7K5B - chains A and D of the 18 polymer chains in the assembly; structure by electron microscopy, 4.50 A resolution (low resolution: residue-level contacts below are approximate; hydrogen-bond / salt-bridge calls are withheld).

[Chain A]
Protein: Dynein heavy chain, outer arm protein
From: Tetrahymena thermophila
UniProt: Q22A67 (Q22A67_TETTS); the construct lacks a stretch of the UniProt sequence and is renumbered around it, so the offset changes along the chain: 5-1235 = UniProt 5-1235; 1247-1408 = UniProt 1247-1408; 1411-4486 = UniProt 1411-4486; 4487-4489 = UniProt 4490-4492; 1 more segments
Sequence (4615 residues; each row starts with the number of its first residue; note: 14 numbers in that range are skipped by the numbering (no residue carries them; nothing is unmodelled there); a row labelled like 1246A-1246J holds insertion residues (1246A, then the next letters in order)):
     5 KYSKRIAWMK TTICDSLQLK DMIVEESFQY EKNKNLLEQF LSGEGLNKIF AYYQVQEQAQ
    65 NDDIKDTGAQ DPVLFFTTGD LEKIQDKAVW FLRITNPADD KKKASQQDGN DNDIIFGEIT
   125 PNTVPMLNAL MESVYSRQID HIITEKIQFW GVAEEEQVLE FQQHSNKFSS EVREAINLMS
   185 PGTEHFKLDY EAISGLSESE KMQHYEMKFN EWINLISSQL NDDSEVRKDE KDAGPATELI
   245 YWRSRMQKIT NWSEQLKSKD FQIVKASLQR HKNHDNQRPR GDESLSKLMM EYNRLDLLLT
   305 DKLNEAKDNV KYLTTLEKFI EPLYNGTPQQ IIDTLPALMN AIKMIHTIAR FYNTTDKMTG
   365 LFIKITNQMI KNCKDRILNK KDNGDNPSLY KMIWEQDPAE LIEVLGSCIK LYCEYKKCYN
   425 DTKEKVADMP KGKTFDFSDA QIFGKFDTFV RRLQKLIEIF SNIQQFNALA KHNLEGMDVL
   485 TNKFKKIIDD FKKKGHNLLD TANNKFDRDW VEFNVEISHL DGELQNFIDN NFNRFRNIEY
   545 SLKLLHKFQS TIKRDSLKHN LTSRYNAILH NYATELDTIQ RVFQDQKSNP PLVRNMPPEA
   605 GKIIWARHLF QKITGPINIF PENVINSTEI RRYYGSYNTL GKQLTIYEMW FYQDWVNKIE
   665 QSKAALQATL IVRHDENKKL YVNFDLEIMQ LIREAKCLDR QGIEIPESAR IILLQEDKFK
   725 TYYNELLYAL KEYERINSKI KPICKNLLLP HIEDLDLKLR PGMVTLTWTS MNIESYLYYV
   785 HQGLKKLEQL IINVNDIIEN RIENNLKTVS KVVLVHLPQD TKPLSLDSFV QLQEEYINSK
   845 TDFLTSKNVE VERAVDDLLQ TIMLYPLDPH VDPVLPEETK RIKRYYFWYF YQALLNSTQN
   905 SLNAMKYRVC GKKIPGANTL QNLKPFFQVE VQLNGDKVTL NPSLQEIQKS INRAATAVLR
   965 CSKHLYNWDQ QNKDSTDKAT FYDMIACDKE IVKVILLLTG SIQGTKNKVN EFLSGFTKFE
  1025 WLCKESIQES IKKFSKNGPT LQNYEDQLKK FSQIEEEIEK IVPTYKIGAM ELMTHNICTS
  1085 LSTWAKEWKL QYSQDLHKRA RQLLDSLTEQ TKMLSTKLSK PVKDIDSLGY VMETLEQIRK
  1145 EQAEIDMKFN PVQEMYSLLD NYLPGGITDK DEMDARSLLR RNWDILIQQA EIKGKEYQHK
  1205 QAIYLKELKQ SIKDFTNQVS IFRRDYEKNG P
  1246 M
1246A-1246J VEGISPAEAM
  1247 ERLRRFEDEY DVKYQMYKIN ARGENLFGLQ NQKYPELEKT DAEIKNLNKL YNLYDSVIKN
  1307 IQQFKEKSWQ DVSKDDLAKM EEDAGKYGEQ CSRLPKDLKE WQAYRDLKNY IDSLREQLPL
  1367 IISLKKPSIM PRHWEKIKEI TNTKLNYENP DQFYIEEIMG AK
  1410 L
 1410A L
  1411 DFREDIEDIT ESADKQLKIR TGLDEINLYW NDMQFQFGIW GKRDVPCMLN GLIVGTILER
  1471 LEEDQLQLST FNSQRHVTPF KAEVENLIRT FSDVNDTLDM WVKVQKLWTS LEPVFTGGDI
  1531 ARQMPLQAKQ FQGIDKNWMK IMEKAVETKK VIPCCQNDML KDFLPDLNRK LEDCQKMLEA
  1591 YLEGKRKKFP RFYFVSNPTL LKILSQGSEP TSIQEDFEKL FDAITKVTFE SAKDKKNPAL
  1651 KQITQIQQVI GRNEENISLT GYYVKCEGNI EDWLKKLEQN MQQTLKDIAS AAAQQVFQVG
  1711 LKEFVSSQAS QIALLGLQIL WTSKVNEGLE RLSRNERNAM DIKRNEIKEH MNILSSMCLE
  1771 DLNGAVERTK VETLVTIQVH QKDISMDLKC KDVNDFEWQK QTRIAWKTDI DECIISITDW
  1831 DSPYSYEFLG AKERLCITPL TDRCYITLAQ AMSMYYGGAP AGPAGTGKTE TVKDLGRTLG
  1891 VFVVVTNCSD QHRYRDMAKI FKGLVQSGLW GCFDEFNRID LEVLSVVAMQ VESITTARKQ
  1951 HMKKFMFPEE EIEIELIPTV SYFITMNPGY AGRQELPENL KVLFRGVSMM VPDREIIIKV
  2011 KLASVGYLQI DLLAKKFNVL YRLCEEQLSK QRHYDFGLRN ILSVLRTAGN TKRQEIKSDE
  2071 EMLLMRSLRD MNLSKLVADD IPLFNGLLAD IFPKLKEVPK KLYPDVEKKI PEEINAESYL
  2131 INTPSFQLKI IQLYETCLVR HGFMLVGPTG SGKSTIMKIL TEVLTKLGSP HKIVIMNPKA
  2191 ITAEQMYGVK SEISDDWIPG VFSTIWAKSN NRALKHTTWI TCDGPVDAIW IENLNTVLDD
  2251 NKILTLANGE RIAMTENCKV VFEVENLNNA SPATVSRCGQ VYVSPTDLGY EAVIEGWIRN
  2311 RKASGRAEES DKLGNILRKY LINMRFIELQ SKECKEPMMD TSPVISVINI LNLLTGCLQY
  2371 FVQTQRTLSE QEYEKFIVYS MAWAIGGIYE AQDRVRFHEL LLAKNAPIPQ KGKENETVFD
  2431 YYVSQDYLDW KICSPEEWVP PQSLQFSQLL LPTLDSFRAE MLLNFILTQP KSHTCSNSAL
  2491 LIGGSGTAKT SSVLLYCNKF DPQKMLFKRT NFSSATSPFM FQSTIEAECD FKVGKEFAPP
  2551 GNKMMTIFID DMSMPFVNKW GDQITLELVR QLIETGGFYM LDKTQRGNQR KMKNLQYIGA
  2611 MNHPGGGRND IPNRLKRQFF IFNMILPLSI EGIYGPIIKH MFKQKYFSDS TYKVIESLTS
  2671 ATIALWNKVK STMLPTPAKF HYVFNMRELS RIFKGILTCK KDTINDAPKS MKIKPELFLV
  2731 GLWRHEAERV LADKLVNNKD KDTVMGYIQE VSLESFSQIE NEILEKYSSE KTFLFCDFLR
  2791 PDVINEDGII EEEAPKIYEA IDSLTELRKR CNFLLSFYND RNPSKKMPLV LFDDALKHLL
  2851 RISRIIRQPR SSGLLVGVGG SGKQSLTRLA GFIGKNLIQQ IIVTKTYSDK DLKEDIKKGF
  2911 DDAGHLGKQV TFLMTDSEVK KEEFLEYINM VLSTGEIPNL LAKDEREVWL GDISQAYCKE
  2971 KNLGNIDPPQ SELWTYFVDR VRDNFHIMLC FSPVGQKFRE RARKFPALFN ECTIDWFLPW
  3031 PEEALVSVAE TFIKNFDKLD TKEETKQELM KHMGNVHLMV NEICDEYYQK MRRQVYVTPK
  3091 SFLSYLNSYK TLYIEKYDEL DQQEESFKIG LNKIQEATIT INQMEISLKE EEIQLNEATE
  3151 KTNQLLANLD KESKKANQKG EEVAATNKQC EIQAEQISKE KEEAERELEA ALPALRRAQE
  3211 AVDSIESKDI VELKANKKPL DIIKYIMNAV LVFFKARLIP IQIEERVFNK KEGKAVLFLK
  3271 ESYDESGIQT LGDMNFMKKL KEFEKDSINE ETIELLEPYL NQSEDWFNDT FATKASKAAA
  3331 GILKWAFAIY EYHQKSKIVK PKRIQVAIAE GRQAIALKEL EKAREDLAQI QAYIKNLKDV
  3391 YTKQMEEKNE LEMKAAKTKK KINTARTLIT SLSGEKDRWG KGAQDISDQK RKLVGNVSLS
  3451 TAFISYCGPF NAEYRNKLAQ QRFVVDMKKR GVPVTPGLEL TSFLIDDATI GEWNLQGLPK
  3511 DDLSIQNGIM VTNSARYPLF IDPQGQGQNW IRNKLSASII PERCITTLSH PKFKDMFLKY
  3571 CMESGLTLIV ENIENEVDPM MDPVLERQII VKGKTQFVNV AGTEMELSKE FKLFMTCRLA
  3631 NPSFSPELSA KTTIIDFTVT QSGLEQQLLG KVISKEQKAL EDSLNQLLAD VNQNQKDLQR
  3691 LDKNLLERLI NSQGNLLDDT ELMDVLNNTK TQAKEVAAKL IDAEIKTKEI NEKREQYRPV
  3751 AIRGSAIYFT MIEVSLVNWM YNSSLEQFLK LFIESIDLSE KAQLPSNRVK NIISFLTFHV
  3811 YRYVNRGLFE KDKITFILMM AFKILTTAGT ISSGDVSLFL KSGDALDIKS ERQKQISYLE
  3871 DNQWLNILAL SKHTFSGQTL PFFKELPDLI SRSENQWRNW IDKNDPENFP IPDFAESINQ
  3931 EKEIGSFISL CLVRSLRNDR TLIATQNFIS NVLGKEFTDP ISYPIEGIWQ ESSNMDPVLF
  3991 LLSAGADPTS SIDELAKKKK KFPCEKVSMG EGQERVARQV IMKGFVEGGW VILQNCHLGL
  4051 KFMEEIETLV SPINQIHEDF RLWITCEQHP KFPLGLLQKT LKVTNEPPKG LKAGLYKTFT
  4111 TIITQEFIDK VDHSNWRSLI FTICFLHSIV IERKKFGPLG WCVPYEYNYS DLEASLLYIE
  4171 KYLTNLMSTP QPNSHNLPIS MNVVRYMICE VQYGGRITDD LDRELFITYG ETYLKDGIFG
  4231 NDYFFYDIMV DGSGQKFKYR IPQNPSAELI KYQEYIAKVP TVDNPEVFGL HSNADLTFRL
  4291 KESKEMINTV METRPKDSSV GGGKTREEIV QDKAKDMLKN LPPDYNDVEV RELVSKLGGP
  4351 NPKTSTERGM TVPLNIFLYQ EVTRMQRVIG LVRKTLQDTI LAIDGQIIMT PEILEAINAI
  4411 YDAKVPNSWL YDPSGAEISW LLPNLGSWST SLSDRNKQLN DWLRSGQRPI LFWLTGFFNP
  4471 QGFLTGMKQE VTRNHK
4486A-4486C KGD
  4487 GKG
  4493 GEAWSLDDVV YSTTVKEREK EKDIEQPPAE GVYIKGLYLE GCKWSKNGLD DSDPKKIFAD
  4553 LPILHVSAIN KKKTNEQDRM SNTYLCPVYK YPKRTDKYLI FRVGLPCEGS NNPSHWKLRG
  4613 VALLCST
Not modelled in the structure: 66-80, 183-192, 225-230, 289-305, 325, 352-357, 385-395, 439-441, 474-477, 541-543, 559-562, 626-631, 823-829, 914-929, 946-947, 975-982, 1246A-1246J, 1320-1322, 1369-1376, 1410A, 1454-1457, 4181-4184, 4242-4244, 4486A-4486C, 4565-4571
Sequence notes: conflict Asn3238 (Asp in Q22A67)
Ion coordination: Mg2+: Ser2164 (together with ATP)
Ligand contacts:
  - ADP (adenosine-5'-diphosphate): Leu2459, Leu2460, Leu2461, Thr2463, Gly2494, Ser2495, Gly2496, Thr2497, Ala2498, Lys2499, Thr2500, Ser2501, Leu2505, Ile2643, Tyr2644, Met2696, Arg2697, Ser2700
  - ADP: Pro2838, Leu2839, Val2840, Phe2842, Ala2845, Gly2869, Gly2870, Ser2871, Gly2872, Lys2873, Gln2874, Ser2875, Trp3030, Lys3090, Leu3093
  - ATP: Tyr2129, Leu2130, Ile2131, Phe2136, Pro2158, Thr2159, Gly2160, Ser2161, Gly2162, Lys2163, Ser2164, Thr2165, Glu2273, Leu2298, Ala2302, Val2303, Gly2306, Ile2358, His2483, Thr2484, Glu2584, Arg2624, Arg2627

[Chain D]
Protein: Dynein intermediate chain 2
From: Tetrahymena thermophila
UniProt: I7M008 (I7M008_TETTS); residues 61-655 here = UniProt positions 61-655
Sequence (595 residues; numbered 61 to 655; the number before each row is that of its first residue):
    61 LTAQELNEDM PSKMLEPKNP QAPKNITVYD YYTRKFKTDE LVDQMIVHFS MDGDYIWKES
   121 NEYKTQEEIR DTKKALIKEA MRKQESEEPG ANHDEEAIKQ TLRNKFNYNT RECQTINPSI
   181 RERGVSTEPP PSDTICGNIT QWEIFDAYYA EIMKDHQIEN KKKKEVDQDK KQDQSMYSTS
   241 FKRCCKIMER MVVQNDQEDK YHDYRYYWSQ GDNLEAGKNE GHLLPIWRFS NEKQRKKNVT
   301 SICWNPLYPD LFAVSLGSYD FTKQRMGLIC LYSLKNTTHP EYAFNCEAGV MCLDFHPKSA
   361 ALLAVGLYDG TVLVYDIRNK HKKPIYQSTV RNQKHTDPVW QVKWNPDTSK NYNFYSISSD
   421 GRVMNWILMK NKLEPEEVIL LRLVGKNEEE STLIGLACGL CFDFNKFEPH IFLVGTEEGK
   481 IHKCSRAYSG QYQETYNGHL LAVYKVKWNN FHPRTFISAS ADWTVRIWDS KYTSQIICFD
   541 LSMMVVDAVW APYSSTVFAC ATMDKVQVYD LNVDKLNKLA EQKIVKQPKL TNLSFNYKDP
   601 ILLVGDSHGG VTLVKLSPNL CKSGPEIKQT EDKKAMEEFK NVKIEDYERE KMENL
Not modelled in the structure: 270-277, 443-450

[How chain A and chain D interact]
Contacting residue pairs (59; chain A residue first):
  Lys547(A) - Asn654(D)
  His550(A) - Asn654(D)
  Lys551(A) - Asn654(D)
  Pro595(A) - Met544(D)
  Val597(A) - Tyr504(D)
  Arg598(A) - Tyr319(D)
  Arg598(A) - Tyr504(D)
  Arg598(A) - Val546(D)
  Arg598(A) - Thr591(D)
  Asn599(A) - Phe321(D)
  Asn599(A) - Tyr368(D)
  Asn599(A) - Trp400(D)
  Met600(A) - Glu477(D)
  Trp609(A) - Trp523(D)
  His612(A) - Leu500(D)
  His612(A) - Leu501(D)
  His612(A) - Asp522(D)
  Leu613(A) - Trp523(D)
  Gln615(A) - Leu500(D)
  Lys616(A) - Trp523(D)
  Met693(A) - Phe321(D)
  Gln694(A) - Phe321(D)
  Cys701(A) - Glu477(D)
  Asp703(A) - Leu453(D)
  Asp703(A) - Ile454(D)
  Arg704(A) - Ile454(D)
  Arg704(A) - Leu456(D)
  Arg704(A) - Cys458(D)
  Arg704(A) - Glu477(D)
  Arg704(A) - Glu478(D)
  Leu717(A) - Ile454(D)
  Leu718(A) - Ile454(D)
  Lys724(A) - Asp397(D)
  Asn728(A) - Val390(D)
  Asn728(A) - Thr396(D)
  Leu731(A) - Asp369(D)
  Tyr732(A) - Thr389(D)
  Tyr732(A) - Val390(D)
  Lys735(A) - Glu347(D)
  His785(A) - Arg391(D)
  Glu1140(A) - Lys165(D)
  Arg1143(A) - Asn169(D)
  Arg1143(A) - Arg171(D)
  Met1151(A) - Ile176(D)
  Gln1205(A) - Phe166(D)
  Lys1213(A) - Glu147(D)
  Asn1271(A) - Lys165(D)
  Asn1271(A) - Phe166(D)
  Leu1272(A) - Phe166(D)
  Phe1273(A) - Asn164(D)
  Phe1273(A) - Phe166(D)
  Gly1274(A) - Thr161(D)
  Gly1274(A) - Arg163(D)
  Gly1274(A) - Asn164(D)
  Gly1274(A) - Lys165(D)
  Gly1274(A) - Phe166(D)
  Leu1275(A) - Asn164(D)
  Gln1276(A) - Gln160(D)
  Gln1276(A) - Thr161(D)
Interface residues without a listed pair, chain A (46 interface residues in all): Leu596, Ile608, Leu690, Arg697, Lys700, Asp721, Glu729, Ala1147, Glu1270
Interface residues without a listed pair, chain D (53 interface residues in all): His153, Ala157, Glu172, Gln174, Ser318, Asp320, Thr322, Met351, Pro398, Ser419, Asp420, Gly455, Ala457, Ala521, Leu590, Asn592, Leu655

[Summary]
46 residues of chain A face 53 of chain D across their interface. Chain A binds ADP and ATP.
Chain A is Dynein heavy chain, outer arm protein and chain D is Dynein intermediate chain 2, both from
Tetrahymena thermophila; the structure, Structure of outer-arm dynein bound to microtubule doublet in
microtubule binding state 2 (MTBS-2), was determined by electron microscopy, deposited together with 7K58,
7KEK, 7MWG and 7N32.
